Entry 7XIK (X-ray diffraction, 2.89 A resolution); this record covers chains A and L of the 3 polymer chains in the assembly.

== Chain A ==
Name: Spike protein S1
From: Severe acute respiratory syndrome coronavirus 2
Reference sequence: P0DTC2 (SPIKE_SARS2); residue numbers follow UniProt; this construct covers 319-537
Chain sequence (225 residues; numbered 319 to 543; the number before each row is that of its first residue):
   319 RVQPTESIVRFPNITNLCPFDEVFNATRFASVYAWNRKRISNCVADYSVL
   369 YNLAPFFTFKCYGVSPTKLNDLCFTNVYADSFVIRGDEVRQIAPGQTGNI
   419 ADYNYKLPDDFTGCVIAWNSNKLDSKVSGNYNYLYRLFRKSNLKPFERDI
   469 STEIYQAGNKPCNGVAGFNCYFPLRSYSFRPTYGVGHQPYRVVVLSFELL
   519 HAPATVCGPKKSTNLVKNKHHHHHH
Unresolved in the structure: 319-333, 529-543
Disulfides: Cys336-Cys361, Cys379-Cys432, Cys391-Cys525, Cys480-Cys488
Differences from the reference sequence: variant Asp339 (Gly in P0DTC2), Leu371 (Ser in P0DTC2), Pro373 (Ser in P0DTC2), Phe375 (Ser in P0DTC2), Asn417 (Lys in P0DTC2), Lys440 (Asn in P0DTC2), Ser446 (Gly in P0DTC2), Asn477 (Ser in P0DTC2), Lys478 (Thr in P0DTC2), Ala484 (Glu in P0DTC2), Arg493 (Gln in P0DTC2), Ser496 (Gly in P0DTC2), Arg498 (Gln in P0DTC2), Tyr501 (Asn in P0DTC2), His505 (Tyr in P0DTC2); expression tag (538-543)
Swiss-Prot annotation at these positions:
  - region: Arg403 to Asp405 (Integrin-binding motif), Asn448 to Phe456 (Immunodominant HLA epitope recognized by the CD8+)
  - glycosylation: Thr323 (O-linked (GalNAc) threonine), Ser325 (O-linked (HexNAc...) serine), Asn331 (N-linked (GlcNAc...) (complex) asparagine), Asn343 (N-linked (GlcNAc...) (complex) asparagine)
  - natural variant: Asp339 (G339D: In strain: Omicron/BA.1, Omicron/BA.2 and 4 more; this construct carries the variant), Arg346 (R346K: In strain: Mu/B.1.621; R346T: In strain: Omicron/BQ.1.1, Omicron/XBB.1.5 and 1 more), Leu368 (L368I: In strain: Omicron/XBB.1.5, Omicron/EG.5.1), Leu371 (S371L: In strain: Omicron/BA.1; this construct carries the variant), Pro373 (S373P: In strain: Omicron/BA.1, Omicron/BA.2 and 7 more; this construct carries the variant), Phe375 (S375F: In strain: Omicron/BA.1, Omicron/BA.2 and 7 more; this construct carries the variant), Thr376 (T376A: In strain: Omicron/BA.2, Omicron/BA.2.12.1 and 5 more), Asp405 (D405N: In strain: Omicron/BA.2, Omicron/BA.2.12.1 and 6 more), Arg408 (R408S: In strain: Omicron/BA.2, Omicron/BA.2.12.1 and 6 more), Asn417 (K417N: In strain: Beta/B.1.351, Omicron/BA.1 and 8 more; this construct carries the variant), Lys440 (N440K: In strain: Omicron/BA.1, Omicron/BA.2 and 7 more; this construct carries the variant), Lys444 (K444T: In strain: Omicron/BQ.1.1), 16 further natural variant entries in UniProt
  - mutagenesis: Asn331 (N331Q: Reduced viral infectivity), Asn343 (N343Q: Reduced viral infectivity), Leu452 (L452R: Increased resistance to neutralizing antibodies. Decreases HLA binding to NF9 epitope. Increased binding affinity to human ACE2), Tyr453 (Y453F: Decreased HLA binding to NF9 epitope. Increased binding affinity to human ACE2), Ala475 (A475V: Increased resistance to neutralizing antibodies), Val483 (V483A: Increased resistance to neutralizing antibodies), Phe490 (F490L: Increased resistance to neutralizing antibodies and human covalescent sera neutralization), His519 (H519P: Increased resistance to human covalescent sera neutralization)

== Chain L ==
Name: B38 Fab light chain
From: Homo sapiens
Notes: antibody fragment or engineered binder
Chain sequence (219 residues; each row starts with the number of its first residue; numbers below 1 keep their minus sign (Gly-1 is residue -1)):
    -1 GDDIVMTQSPSFLSASVGDRVTITCRASQGIPSSYLAWYQQKPGKAPKLL
    49 IYAASTLQSGVPSRFSGSGSGTEFTLTISSLQPEDFATYYCQQLNSYPPY
    99 TFGQGTKLEIKRTVAAPSVFIFPPSDEQLKSGTASVVCLLNNFYPREAKV
   149 QWKVDNALQSGNSQESVTEQDSKDSTYSLSSTLTLSKADYEKHKVYACEV
   199 THQGLSSPVTKSFNRGECS
Unresolved in the structure: -1, 216-217
Disulfides: Cys23-Cys89, Cys136-Cys196

== Chain A / chain L interface ==
Contacting residue pairs - 15 pairs, chain A then chain L:
  Arg403(A) with Tyr33(L), hydrogen bond; Ser94(L)
  Glu406(A) with Ser94(L), hydrogen bond
  Arg408(A) with Tyr95(L)
  Gln409(A) with Tyr95(L)
  Thr415(A) with Tyr95(L)
  Asn417(A) with Ser94(L), hydrogen bond
  Tyr501(A) with Gly28(L); Ile29(L), hydrogen bond (side chain-backbone); Pro30(L); Ser31(L)
  Gly502(A) with Gln27(L); Gly28(L)
  His505(A) with Pro30(L); Tyr33(L), hydrogen bond
Also at the interface, not in a pair above, chain A (12 interface residues in all): Gly416, Tyr495, Ser496
Also at the interface, not in a pair above, chain L (11 interface residues in all): Ser32, Gly69, Asn93

== In short ==
12 residues of chain A face 11 of chain L across their interface, with 5 hydrogen bonds. Polar pairs include
Arg403(A)-Tyr33(L), Glu406(A)-Ser94(L) and Asn417(A)-Ser94(L). Curated annotation (UniProt) lists 8
mutagenesis sites on chain A.
Here chain A is Spike protein S1 (Severe acute respiratory syndrome coronavirus 2) and chain L is B38 Fab
light chain (Homo sapiens). Entry 7XIK (SARS-CoV-2-Omicron-RBD and B38-GWP/P-VK antibody complex) was
determined by X-ray diffraction.
